8UA6 - chains C and B of the 5 polymer chains in the assembly; structure by electron microscopy, 3.90 A resolution.

[Chain C]
Name: F-box only protein 22
Source organism: Homo sapiens
UniProt: Q8NEZ5 (FBX22_HUMAN); residues 1-403 here = UniProt positions 1-403
Amino-acid sequence (403 residues; row label = number of the first residue in the row):
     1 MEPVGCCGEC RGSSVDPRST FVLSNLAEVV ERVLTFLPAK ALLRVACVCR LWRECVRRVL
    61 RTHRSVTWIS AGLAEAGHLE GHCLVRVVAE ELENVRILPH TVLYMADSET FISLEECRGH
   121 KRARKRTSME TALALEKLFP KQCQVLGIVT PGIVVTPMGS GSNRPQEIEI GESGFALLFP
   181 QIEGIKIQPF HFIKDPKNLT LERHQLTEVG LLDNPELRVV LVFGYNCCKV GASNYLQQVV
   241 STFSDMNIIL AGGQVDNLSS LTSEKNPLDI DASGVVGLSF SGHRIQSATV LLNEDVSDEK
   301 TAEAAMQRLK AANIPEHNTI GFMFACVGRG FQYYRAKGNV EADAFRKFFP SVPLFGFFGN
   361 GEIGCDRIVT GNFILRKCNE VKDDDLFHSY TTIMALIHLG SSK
Not modelled in the structure: 1-15, 117-126, 402-403
Curated features (UniProtKB/Swiss-Prot):
  - modified residue: Met1 (N-acetylmethionine), Thr127 (Phosphothreonine), Ser128 (Phosphoserine), Lys194 (N6-acetyllysine)
  - mutagenesis: Thr127 (T127A: Loss of EIF2AK4-induced cytoplasmic retention of FBXO22)

[Chain B]
Name: S-phase kinase-associated protein 1
Source organism: Homo sapiens
UniProt: P63208 (SKP1_HUMAN), isoform P63208-2; residues 1-160 here = UniProt positions 1-160
Amino-acid sequence (160 residues; row label = number of the first residue in the row):
     1 MPSIKLQSSD GEIFEVDVEI AKQSVTIKTM LEDLGMDDEG DDDPVPLPNV NAAILKKVIQ
    61 WCTHHKDDPP PPEDDENKEK RTDDIPVWDQ EFLKVDQGTL FELILAANYL DIKGLLDVTC
   121 KTVANMIKGK TPEEIRKTFN IKNDFTEEEE AQVGSTQFCL
Not modelled in the structure: 1, 72-76
Curated features (UniProtKB/Swiss-Prot):
  - modified residue: Thr131 (Phosphothreonine)
  - cross-link: Lys142 (Glycyl lysine isopeptide (Lys-Gly) (interchain with G-Cter in SUMO1))

[Chain C / chain B interface]
Residue-residue contacts - 49 pairs, chain C then chain B:
  Pro17(C) - Gln97(B)
  Pro17(C) - Phe101(B)  hydrophobic
  Arg18(C) - Glu102(B)  salt bridge
  Ser19(C) - Phe101(B)
  Ser19(C) - Phe139(B)
  Thr20(C) - Phe139(B)
  Thr20(C) - Asn140(B)
  Val22(C) - Leu105(B)  hydrophobic
  Leu23(C) - Phe139(B)  hydrophobic
  Leu26(C) - Leu105(B)  hydrophobic
  Glu28(C) - Asn108(B)
  Val29(C) - Ile104(B)  hydrophobic
  Arg32(C) - Leu116(B)
  Arg32(C) - Cys120(B)  hydrogen bond (backbone-side chain)
  Val33(C) - Ala124(B)
  Thr35(C) - Arg81(B)  hydrogen bond (backbone-side chain)
  Phe36(C) - Arg81(B)
  Phe36(C) - Asp117(B)
  Phe36(C) - Lys121(B)
  Phe36(C) - Ala124(B)
  Leu37(C) - Ala124(B)
  Leu37(C) - Ile127(B)  hydrophobic
  Leu37(C) - Lys128(B)
  Pro38(C) - Lys128(B)
  Lys40(C) - Cys159(B)
  Lys40(C) - Leu160(B)  hydrogen bond (side chain-backbone)
  Ala41(C) - Lys128(B)
  Leu43(C) - Gln157(B)
  Arg44(C) - Lys128(B)
  Arg44(C) - Lys130(B)  hydrogen bond (side chain-backbone)
  Arg44(C) - Pro132(B)
  Val45(C) - Ile127(B)  hydrophobic
  Cys47(C) - Pro132(B)
  Cys47(C) - Gly154(B)
  Val48(C) - Ile135(B)  hydrophobic
  Val48(C) - Arg136(B)  hydrogen bond (backbone-side chain)
  Cys49(C) - Ile141(B)  hydrophobic
  Arg50(C) - Asp144(B)  hydrogen bond (side chain-backbone)
  Arg50(C) - Phe145(B)  hydrogen bond (side chain-backbone)
  Arg50(C) - Glu149(B)  salt bridge
  Trp52(C) - Ile127(B)  hydrophobic
  Arg53(C) - Val153(B)
  Leu92(C) - Leu160(B)  hydrophobic
  Arg96(C) - Lys80(B)
  Arg96(C) - Arg81(B)  hydrogen bond (side chain-backbone)
  Pro99(C) - Leu160(B)
  Leu138(C) - Leu160(B)
  Pro140(C) - Leu160(B)
  Gln142(C) - Cys159(B)
Other interface residues (no listed pair), chain C (34 interface residues in all): Ser24, Lys141
Other interface residues (no listed pair), chain B (36 interface residues in all): Gly98, Val123, Gly129, Lys142, Glu150, Phe158

[In short]
The interface between chain C and chain B involves 34 residues on one side and 36 on the other; the contacts
include 8 hydrogen bonds and 2 salt bridges. Polar contacts include Arg18(C)-Glu102(B), Arg50(C)-Glu149(B) and
Arg32(C)-Cys120(B).
Here chain C is F-box only protein 22 and chain B is S-phase kinase-associated protein 1, both from Homo
sapiens. Entry 8UA6 (Cryo-EM Structure of SCF-FBOX22-BACH1BTB) was determined by electron microscopy,
deposited together with 8UA3, 8UAH, 8UBT and 8UBV.
